Entry 4GZZ (X-ray diffraction, 4.29 A resolution (low resolution: residue-level contacts below are approximate; hydrogen-bond / salt-bridge calls are withheld)); this record covers chains D and E of the 8 polymer chains in the assembly.

Chain D:
Name: DNA-directed RNA polymerase subunit beta'
Organism: Thermus thermophilus
Notes: EC 2.7.7.6
UniProtKB: Q8RQE8 (RPOC_THET8); numbering as in UniProt (aligned over 1-1524)
Sequence (1534 residues; numbered 1 to 1534; the number before each row is that of its first residue):
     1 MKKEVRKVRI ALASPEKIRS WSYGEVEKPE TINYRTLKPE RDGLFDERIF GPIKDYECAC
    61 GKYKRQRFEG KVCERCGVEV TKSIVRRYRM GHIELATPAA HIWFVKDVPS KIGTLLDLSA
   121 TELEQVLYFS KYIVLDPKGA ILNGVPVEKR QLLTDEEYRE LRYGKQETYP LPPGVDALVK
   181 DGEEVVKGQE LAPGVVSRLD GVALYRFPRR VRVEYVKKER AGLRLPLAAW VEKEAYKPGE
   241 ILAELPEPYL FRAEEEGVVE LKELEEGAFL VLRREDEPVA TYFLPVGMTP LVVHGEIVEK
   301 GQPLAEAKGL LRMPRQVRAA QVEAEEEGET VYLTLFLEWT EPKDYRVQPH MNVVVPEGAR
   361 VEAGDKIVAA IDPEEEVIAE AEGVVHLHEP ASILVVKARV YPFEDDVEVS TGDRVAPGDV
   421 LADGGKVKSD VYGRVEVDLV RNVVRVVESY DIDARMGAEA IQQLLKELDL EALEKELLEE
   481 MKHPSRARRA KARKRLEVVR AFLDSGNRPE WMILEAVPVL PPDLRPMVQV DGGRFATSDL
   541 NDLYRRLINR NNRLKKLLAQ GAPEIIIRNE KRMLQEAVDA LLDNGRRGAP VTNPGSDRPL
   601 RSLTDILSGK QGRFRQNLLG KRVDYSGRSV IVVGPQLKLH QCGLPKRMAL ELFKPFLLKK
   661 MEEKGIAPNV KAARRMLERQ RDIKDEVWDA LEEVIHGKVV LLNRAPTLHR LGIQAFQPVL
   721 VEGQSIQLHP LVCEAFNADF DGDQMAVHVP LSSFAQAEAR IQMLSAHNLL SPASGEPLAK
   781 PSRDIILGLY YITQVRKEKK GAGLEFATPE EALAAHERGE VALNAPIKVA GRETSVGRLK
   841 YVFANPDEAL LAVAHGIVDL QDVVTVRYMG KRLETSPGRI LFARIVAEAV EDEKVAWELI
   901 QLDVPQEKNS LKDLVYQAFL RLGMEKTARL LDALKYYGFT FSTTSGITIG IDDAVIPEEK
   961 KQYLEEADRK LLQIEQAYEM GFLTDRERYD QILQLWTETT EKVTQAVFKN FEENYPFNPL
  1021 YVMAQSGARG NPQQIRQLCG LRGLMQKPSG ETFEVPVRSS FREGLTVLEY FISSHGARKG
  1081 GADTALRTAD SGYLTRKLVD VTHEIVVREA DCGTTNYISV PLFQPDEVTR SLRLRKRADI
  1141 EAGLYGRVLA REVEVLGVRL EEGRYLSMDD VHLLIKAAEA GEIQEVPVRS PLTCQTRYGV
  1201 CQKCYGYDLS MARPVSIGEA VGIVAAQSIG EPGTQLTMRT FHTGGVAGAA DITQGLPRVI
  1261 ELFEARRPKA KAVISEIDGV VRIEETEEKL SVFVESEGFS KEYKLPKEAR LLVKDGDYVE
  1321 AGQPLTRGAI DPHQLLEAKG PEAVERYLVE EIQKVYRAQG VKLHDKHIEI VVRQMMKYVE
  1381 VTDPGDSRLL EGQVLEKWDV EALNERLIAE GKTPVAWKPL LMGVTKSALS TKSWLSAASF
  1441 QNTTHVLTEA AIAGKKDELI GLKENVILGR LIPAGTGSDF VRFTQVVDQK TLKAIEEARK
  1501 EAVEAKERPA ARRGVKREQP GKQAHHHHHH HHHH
Not modelled in the structure: 1, 217-339, 1237-1253, 1500-1534
Sequence notes: expression tag (1525-1534)
Metal / ion sites: Zn2+ site 1 near Cys-73 (its only coordinating residue here); Mg2+: Asp-739, Asp-741, Asp-743 (shared with 1 residue of chain R); Zn2+ site 2: Cys-1112, Cys-1194, Cys-1201, Cys-1204

Chain E:
Name: DNA-directed RNA polymerase subunit omega
Organism: Thermus thermophilus
Notes: EC 2.7.7.6
UniProtKB: Q8RQE7 (RPOZ_THET8); residue numbers follow UniProt; this construct covers 1-99
Sequence (99 residues; row label = number of the first residue in the row):
     1 MAEPGIDKLF GMVDSKYRLT VVVAKRAQQL LRHGFKNTVL EPEERPKMQT LEGLFDDPNA
    61 VTWAMKELLT GRLVFGENLV PEDRLQKEME RLYPVEREE
Not modelled in the structure: 1, 95-99

Chain D / chain E interface:
Contacting residue pairs - 88 pairs, chain D then chain E:
  His-640(D) with Ala-2(E); Glu-3(E)
  Lys-660(D) with Asp-57(E)
  Glu-693(D) with Thr-50(E)
  His-696(D) with Met-48(E); Gln-49(E); Leu-54(E)
  Gly-697(D) with Asn-59(E)
  Lys-698(D) with Asn-59(E)
  Phe-754(D) with Val-21(E); Ala-24(E)
  Gln-756(D) with Val-61(E)
  Ala-757(D) with Thr-20(E); Ala-24(E)
  Arg-760(D) with Glu-3(E); Asn-59(E); Val-61(E); Thr-62(E)
  Ile-761(D) with Phe-10(E); Thr-20(E)
  Gln-762(D) with Lys-16(E); Tyr-17(E); Thr-20(E)
  Leu-764(D) with Glu-3(E)
  Ala-766(D) with Ala-2(E)
  His-767(D) with Glu-3(E); Ile-6(E)
  Gly-923(D) with Asp-7(E)
  Met-924(D) with Ile-6(E); Asp-7(E)
  Glu-925(D) with Ala-2(E); Glu-3(E); Gly-5(E); Ile-6(E); Asp-7(E)
  Arg-929(D) with Ala-2(E)
  Leu-1209(D) with Lys-16(E)
  Arg-1213(D) with Phe-10(E); Gly-11(E); Val-13(E)
  Ser-1216(D) with Ser-15(E); Lys-16(E); Tyr-17(E)
  Ile-1217(D) with Asp-14(E); Ser-15(E)
  Gly-1218(D) with Tyr-17(E)
  Glu-1219(D) with Tyr-17(E)
  Gly-1475(D) with Tyr-17(E)
  Thr-1476(D) with Thr-20(E); Val-21(E)
  Phe-1480(D) with Asp-14(E); Arg-18(E); Glu-77(E)
  Val-1481(D) with Tyr-17(E); Arg-18(E); Val-21(E)
  Phe-1483(D) with Glu-77(E)
  Thr-1484(D) with Arg-18(E); Val-21(E); Lys-25(E); Gly-76(E); Glu-77(E)
  Gln-1485(D) with Phe-75(E); Gly-76(E); Leu-79(E); Val-80(E); Glu-82(E)
  Val-1486(D) with Val-22(E); Gln-29(E); Val-74(E); Phe-75(E)
  Val-1487(D) with Leu-73(E); Val-74(E); Leu-85(E); Met-89(E)
  Asp-1488(D) with Arg-26(E); Tyr-93(E)
  Lys-1490(D) with Thr-38(E); Tyr-93(E)
  Thr-1491(D) with Met-89(E); Tyr-93(E)
  Ala-1494(D) with Glu-88(E); Leu-92(E)
  Ile-1495(D) with Val-80(E); Arg-84(E); Glu-88(E)
  Ala-1498(D) with Arg-84(E)
  Arg-1499(D) with Arg-84(E)
Also at the interface, not in a pair above, chain D (50 interface residues in all): Glu-663, Lys-664, Ile-695, Arg-710, Ser-753, Glu-758, Ala-1220, Arg-1482, Gln-1489
Also at the interface, not in a pair above, chain E (55 interface residues in all): Lys-8, Leu-19, Val-23, Gln-28, Asn-37, Val-39, Lys-47, Leu-51, Pro-58, Ala-60, Met-65, Arg-72

In short:
Chain D and chain E form an interface of 50 and 55 residues respectively. Asp-739(D), Asp-741(D) and
Asp-743(D) coordinate Mg2+. Cys-1112(D), Cys-1194(D), Cys-1201(D) and Cys-1204(D) form the Zn2+ site 2.
Here chain D is DNA-directed RNA polymerase subunit beta' and chain E is DNA-directed RNA polymerase subunit
omega, both from Thermus thermophilus. Entry 4GZZ (Crystal structures of bacterial RNA Polymerase paused
elongation complexes) was determined by X-ray diffraction (same publication as 4GZY).
